8ETC - chains 1 and P of the 42 polymer chains in the assembly; structure by electron microscopy, 3.10 A resolution.

Chain 1:
Molecule: 3497-nt RNA strand
From: Schizosaccharomyces pombe
Sequence (3497 nucleotides; each row starts with the number of its first residue):
     1 AUUUGACCUC AAAUCAGGUA GGACUACGCG CUGAACUUAA GCAUAUCAAU AAGCGCAGGA
    61 AAAGAAAAUA ACCAUGAUUC CCUCAGUAAC GGCGAGUGAA GCGGGAAAAG CUCAAAUUUG
   121 AAAUCUGGCA ACAUUUCUUU UGUUGUCCGA GUUGUAAUUU CAAGAAGCUG CUUUGAGUGU
   181 AGACGAUCGG UCUAAGUUCC UUGGAACAGG ACGUCAGAGA GGGUGAGAAC CCCGUCUUUG
   241 GUCGAUUGGA UAUGCCAUAU AAAGCGCUUU CGAAGAGUCG AGUUGUUUGG GAAUGCAGCU
   301 CUAAAUGGGU GGUAAAUUUC AUCUAAAGCU AAAUAUUGGC GAGAGACCGA UAGCGAACAA
   361 GUAGAGUGAU CGAAAGAUGA AAAGAACUUU GAAAAGAGAG UUAAAUAGUA CGUGAAAUUG
   421 CUGAAAGGGA AGCAUUGGAA AUCAGUCUUA CCUGGGUGAG AUCAGUAGUC UCUUCGCGAG
   481 ACUAUGCACU CUGAACCUGU GGUAGGUCAG CAUCAGUUUU CGGGGGCGGA AAAAGAAUAA
   541 GGGAAGGUGG CUUUCCGGGU UCUGCCUGGG GAGUGUUUAU AGCCCUUGUU GUAAUACGUC
   601 CACUGGGGAC UGAGGACUGC GGCUUCGUGC CAAGGAUGCU GACAUAAUGG UUUUCAAUGG
   661 CCCGUCUUGA AACACGGACC AAGGAGUCUA GCAUCUAUGC GAGUGUUUGG GUGAUGAAAA
   721 CCCAUCCGCG AAAUGAAAGU GAAUGCAGGU GGGAACGCCC UUGUGGCGUG CACCAUCGAC
   781 CGACCCGGAA GUUUGUCAAU GGAAGGGUUU GAGUAAGAGC AUAGCUGUUG GGACCCGAAA
   841 GAUGGUGAAC UAUGCCUGAA UAGGGUGAAG CCAGAGGAAA CUCUGGUGGA GGCUCGUAGA
   901 GAUUCUGACG UGCAAAUCGA UCUUCAAAUU UGGGUAUAGG GGCGAAAGAC UAAUCGAACC
   961 AUCUAGUAGC UGGUUCCUGC CGAAGUUUCC CUCAGGAUAG CAGAAACUCA GAUCAGUUUU
  1021 AUGAGGUAAA GCGAAUGAUU AGAGGUCUUG GGGAAGGAAU UUCCUCAACC UAUUCUCAAA
  1081 CUUUAAAUAU GUAAGACGCC CUUGUCGCUU AAUUGGACGU GGGCCAUCGA AUGAGAGUUU
  1141 CUAGUGGGCC AUUUUUGGUA AGCAGAACUG GCGAUGCGGG AUGAACCGAA CGUGAGGUUA
  1201 AGGUGCCGGA AUGUACGCUC AUCAGACACC AGAAAAGGUG UUAGUUCAUC UAGACAGCAG
  1261 GACGGUGGCC AUGGAAGUCG GAAUCCGCUA AGGAGUGUGU AACAACUCAC CUGCCGAAUG
  1321 AACUAGCCCU GAAAAUGGAU GGCGCUUAAG CGUACUACCC AUACCUCACC GUCUGGGUUA
  1381 GCUUUGAGAA GCUCAGACGA GUAGGCAGGC GUGGAGGUUU GUGACGAAGC CUUGGGCGUG
  1441 AGCCUGGGUC GAACAGCCUC UAGUGCAGAU CUUGGUGGAA GUAGCAAAUA UUCAAAUGAG
  1501 AACUUUGAAG ACUGAAGUGG GGAAAGGUUC CAUGUGAACA GCAGUUGGAC AUGGGUUAGU
  1561 CGAUCCUAAG AGAUAGGGAA GCUCCGUAUG AAAGUUGCAC GAUUUUUCGU GCCUCCUAUC
  1621 GAAAGGGAAU CCGGUUAAUA UUCCGGAACC AGAAGGUGGA AUCAACACGG CAACGUAAAU
  1681 GAAGUUGGAG ACGUCGGCGG GAGCCCUGGG AAGAGUUCUC UUUUCUUUUU AACAAACCAU
  1741 UGAACCACCC UGAAAUCGGU UUAUCCGGAG CUAGGGUAUG GUGUUUGGAA GAGUUCAGCG
  1801 CCUCAUGCUG AAUCCGGUGC GCUCUCGACG GCCCUUGAAA AUCCAACGGA AGAAUGGACC
  1861 UUCGGGUCCU UGUUUUCACA UCUGGUCGUA CUCAUAACCG CAGCAGGUCU CCAAGGUGAA
  1921 CAGCCUCUAG UUGAUAGAAC AAUGUAGAUA AGGGAAGUCG GCAAAAUGGA UCCGUAACUU
  1981 CGGGAUAAGG AUUGGCUCUA AGGGUUGGGU ACGUUGGGCC UUGGAACCUG AACGGUUGCU
  2041 GGACUGAGCG UGGACCGAUG UCUUUUCUCG CCUUUCGGGG UGAGAAGGGA UGUUGGACCU
  2101 GCUUGGACCU UGGCGGCCGG GAAGUCCUUG GUCGGGCUUU UCUCCUUCUC GGGGAUUAUG
  2161 CUCUUACUGG CGUACGUUUA ACAACCAACU UAGAACUGGU ACGGACAAGG GGAAUCUGAC
  2221 UGUCUAAUUA AAACAUAGCA UUGCGAUGGC CAGAAAGUGG UGUUGACGCA AUGUGAUUUC
  2281 UGCCCAGUGC UCUGAAUGUC AAAGUGAAGA AAUUCAACCA AGCGCGGGUA AACGGCGGGA
  2341 GUAACUAUGA CUCUCUUAAG GUAGCCAAAU GCCUCGUCAU CUAACUAGUG ACGCGCAUGA
  2401 AUGGAUUAAC GAGAUUCCCA CUGUCCCUAU CUACUAUCUA GCGAAACCAC AGCCUGGGGA
  2461 ACGGGCCAGG CAAAAUCAGC GGGGAAAGAA GACCCUGUUG AGCUUGACUC UAGUUUGACA
  2521 UUGUGAAGAG ACAUAGAGGG UGUAGGAUAA GUGGGAGUAU GUUUCGGCAU ACGCCGGUGA
  2581 AAUACCACUA CCUUUAUCGU UUCUUUACUU AAUCAAUGAA GCGGAAUUGG GAUUUAUUUC
  2641 CCAUAUUCUA GCGUUAAAGU UUCUUCGCGA ACUGAUCCGC GUUGAUGACA UUGUCAGGUG
  2701 GGGAGUUUGG CUGGGGCGGC ACAUCUGUUA AAAGAUAACG CAGGUGUCCU AAGGGGGACU
  2761 CAUCGAGAAC AGAAAUCUCG AGUAGAAUAA AAGGGUAAAA GUCCCCUUGA UUUUGAUUUU
  2821 CAGUGUGAAU ACAAACCAUG AAAGUGUGGC CUAUCGAUCC UUUGUUCCCU CGAAAUUUGA
  2881 GGACAGAGGU GCCAGAAAAG UUACCACAGG GAUAACUGGC UUGUGGCAGC CAAGCGUUCA
  2941 UAGCGACGUU GCUUUUUGAU UCUUCGAUGU CGGCUCUUCC UAUCAUACCG AAGCAGAAUU
  3001 CGGUAAGCGU UGGAUUGUUC ACCCACUAAU AGGGAACGUG AGCUGGGUUU AGACCGUCGU
  3061 GAGACAGGUU AGUUUUACCC UACUGAUGAA GUGUCGUCGC AAUGGUAAUU CAACUUAGUA
  3121 CGAGAGGAAC CGUUGAUUCA GAUCAUUGGU AUUUGCGGCU GCCUGACAAG GCAAUGCCGC
  3181 GGAGCUAUCA UCUGCCGGAU AACGGCUGAA CGCCUCUAAG CCAGAAUCCG UGCCAGAAAG
  3241 CGACGAUUUU UUGGUCCGCA UGAUUUAUAU GUAUAAAAAU AGAGGUAGGA CUUGUUCCUA
  3301 CUCUCCUGUA UCGUAGAAGA UGGGCGAUGG UUGAUGAAAC GGAAGUGUUU UAUUGACUUG
  3361 UCCAUGAAAU UCCAUUGAAA UCUUGUGCGG AAUCGAAUCC AUUGCAUACG ACUUUAAUGU
  3421 GGAACGGGGU AUUGUAAGCA GUAGAGUAGC CUUGUUGUUA CGAUCUGCUG AGAUUAAGCC
  3481 UUUGUUCCCA AGAUUUG
Unresolved in the structure: 37-45, 92-95, 288-293, 313-318, 446-505, 552-573, 668-671, 761-763, 789-802, 897-928, 986-999, 1024-1089, 1095-1129, 1381-1387, 1594-1617, 1662-1665, 1740-1745, 1834, 1853-1873, 1919-1921, 1968-2209, 2217-2412, 2485-2916, 2936-2942, 2954-2971, 3015-3021, 3036-3041, 3050-3078, 3249-3270, 3287-3300, 3375-3394, 3442-3464
Differences from the reference sequence: conflict C1746 (U7796 in 157310483)

Chain P:
Name: 60S ribosomal protein L17-A
From: Schizosaccharomyces pombe
UniProt: O14339 (RL17A_SCHPO); numbering as in UniProt (aligned over 1-187)
Amino-acid sequence (187 residues; numbered 1 to 187; the number before each row is that of its first residue):
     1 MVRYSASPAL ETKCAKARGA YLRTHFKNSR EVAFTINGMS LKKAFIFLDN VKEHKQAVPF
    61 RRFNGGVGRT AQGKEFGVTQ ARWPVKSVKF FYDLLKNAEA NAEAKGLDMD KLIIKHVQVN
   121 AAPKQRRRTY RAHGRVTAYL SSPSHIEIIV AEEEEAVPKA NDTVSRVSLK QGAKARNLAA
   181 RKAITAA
Unresolved in the structure: 1, 131-135, 156-162, 183-187

Chain 1 / chain P interface:
Residue-residue contacts - 118 pairs, chain 1 then chain P:
  U390(1) with Asn97(P), base contact; Ala100(P), sugar contact
  G396(1) with Tyr4(P), phosphate contact; Ala17(P), sugar contact; Arg18(P), hydrogen bond to the sugar; Asn97(P), hydrogen bond to the sugar; Asn101(P), hydrogen bond to the base
  A397(1) with Tyr4(P), hydrogen bond to the phosphate; Lys16(P), sugar contact; Arg18(P), salt bridge to the phosphate; Asn101(P), hydrogen bond to the sugar
  G398(1) with Lys16(P), phosphate contact
  U406(1) with Val2(P), phosphate contact; Arg3(P), hydrogen bond to the base
  A410(1) with Tyr21(P), stacking on the base
  U419(1) with Phe26(P), sugar contact
  G420(1) with Ser5(P), base contact; Phe26(P), sugar contact; Arg30(P), phosphate contact; Arg62(P), salt bridge to the phosphate; Phe63(P), phosphate contact; Gln118(P), hydrogen bond to the base; Val119(P), hydrogen bond to the sugar; Asn120(P), sugar contact
  C421(1) with Arg30(P), salt bridge to the phosphate; Arg62(P), salt bridge to the phosphate; His116(P), hydrogen bond to the sugar; Gln118(P), hydrogen bond to the sugar
  U422(1) with Asn37(P), phosphate contact
  C643(1) with Ser168(P), phosphate contact; Leu169(P), hydrogen bond to the phosphate
  A644(1) with Arg166(P), phosphate contact
  U645(1) with Arg166(P), hydrogen bond to the base
  U1476(1) with Arg126(P), salt bridge to the phosphate
  G1477(1) with Lys124(P), salt bridge to the phosphate
  A1480(1) with Lys27(P), hydrogen bond to the phosphate
  G1481(1) with His25(P), base contact; Lys27(P), salt bridge to the phosphate; Phe63(P), phosphate contact; Asn64(P), phosphate contact; Gly65(P), hydrogen bond to the phosphate; Arg82(P), sugar contact; Ser142(P), hydrogen bond to the base
  U1482(1) with Gly65(P), phosphate contact; Gly66(P), sugar contact; Arg82(P), salt bridge to the phosphate
  A1538(1) with Arg23(P), salt bridge to the phosphate
  C1539(1) with Arg23(P), salt bridge to the phosphate; Arg127(P), salt bridge to the phosphate
  A1540(1) with Arg127(P), salt bridge to the phosphate
  G1541(1) with Tyr139(P), hydrogen bond to the base
  C1542(1) with Arg127(P), salt bridge to the phosphate
  C1901(1) with Tyr130(P), sugar contact; Val136(P), base contact
  A1902(1) with Tyr130(P), stacking on the base
  C2438(1) with Gly66(P), phosphate contact; Gly68(P), phosphate contact
  U2439(1) with His54(P), sugar contact; Val67(P), phosphate contact; Gly68(P), hydrogen bond to the phosphate; Arg82(P), salt bridge to the phosphate; Trp83(P), phosphate contact
  A2440(1) with Arg82(P), salt bridge to the phosphate; Trp83(P), hydrogen bond to the phosphate; Pro84(P), phosphate contact; Val85(P), phosphate contact
  G2441(1) with Pro84(P), phosphate contact; Val85(P), hydrogen bond to the phosphate; Lys86(P), hydrogen bond to the phosphate
  C2442(1) with Arg23(P), phosphate contact; His25(P), salt bridge to the phosphate; Lys86(P), phosphate contact
  G2443(1) with His25(P), salt bridge to the phosphate; Tyr139(P), sugar contact; Leu140(P), phosphate contact; Ser141(P), hydrogen bond to the phosphate
  A2444(1) with Thr137(P), sugar contact; Ala138(P), phosphate contact; Tyr139(P), phosphate contact; Leu140(P), hydrogen bond to the phosphate
  A2445(1) with Thr137(P), sugar contact
  A2475(1) with Asn64(P), phosphate contact
  U2476(1) with Asn64(P), phosphate contact; Gln80(P), hydrogen bond to the sugar
  C2477(1) with Asn64(P), phosphate contact; Gly66(P), hydrogen bond to the phosphate; Val67(P), sugar contact; Arg69(P), sugar contact; Gln80(P), sugar contact
  A3086(1) with Arg69(P), hydrogen bond to the base
  U3087(1) with Arg69(P), sugar contact; Thr79(P), sugar contact
  G3088(1) with Thr79(P), sugar contact
  A3089(1) with Gly77(P), sugar contact
  A3317(1) with Arg181(P), hydrogen bond to the base
  A3368(1) with Asn177(P), hydrogen bond to the phosphate
  U3370(1) with Lys170(P), base contact; Ala173(P), sugar contact; Lys174(P), base contact; Arg176(P), salt bridge to the phosphate
  A3374(1) with Lys170(P), salt bridge to the phosphate
  U3398(1) with Lys74(P), hydrogen bond to the phosphate
  C3399(1) with Lys55(P), hydrogen bond to the sugar; Ala71(P), sugar contact; Gln72(P), phosphate contact; Lys74(P), salt bridge to the phosphate
  C3400(1) with Lys55(P), sugar contact; Gln72(P), phosphate contact
  A3408(1) with Arg69(P), base contact
  C3409(1) with Arg69(P), hydrogen bond to the sugar
  G3410(1) with Arg69(P), base contact; Thr70(P), phosphate contact; Ala71(P), phosphate contact
  A3411(1) with Ala71(P), phosphate contact; Lys74(P), salt bridge to the phosphate
  A3493(1) with Gln56(P), sugar contact
  U3494(1) with Lys43(P), sugar contact; Glu75(P), sugar contact
Interface residues without a listed pair, chain 1 (60 interface residues in all): A393, A395, A642, A1537, A2478, U3371, U3495
Interface residues without a listed pair, chain P (75 interface residues in all): Asn28, Phe34, Ala81, Asp93, Lys96, Lys105, Val117, Arg128, Val164

Overview:
Chain 1 and chain P form an interface of 60 and 75 residues respectively, with 30 hydrogen bonds, 21 salt
bridges and 2 aromatic stacking contacts. Among the polar pairs are G396(1)-Asn101(P), U406(1)-Arg3(P) and
G420(1)-Gln118(P).
Here chain 1 is a 3497-nt RNA strand and chain P is 60S ribosomal protein L17-A, both from Schizosaccharomyces
pombe. Entry 8ETC (Fkbp39 associated nascent 60S ribosome State 4) was determined by electron microscopy
together with 8ESQ, 8ESR, 8ETG, 8ETH, 8ETI, 8ETJ and 3 further entries from the same study.
